PDB entry 5W2Y | X-ray diffraction, 2.39 A resolution | chain A

Chain A:
Name: Neuraminidase
Source organism: Influenza A virus (strain A/Tern/Australia/G70C/1975 H11N9)
Notes: EC 3.2.1.18
Reference sequence: P03472 (NRAM_I75A5); residues 82-469 here correspond to UniProt positions 83-470 (UniProt number = residue number + 1)
Sequence (388 residues; numbered 82 to 469; the number before each row is that of its first residue):
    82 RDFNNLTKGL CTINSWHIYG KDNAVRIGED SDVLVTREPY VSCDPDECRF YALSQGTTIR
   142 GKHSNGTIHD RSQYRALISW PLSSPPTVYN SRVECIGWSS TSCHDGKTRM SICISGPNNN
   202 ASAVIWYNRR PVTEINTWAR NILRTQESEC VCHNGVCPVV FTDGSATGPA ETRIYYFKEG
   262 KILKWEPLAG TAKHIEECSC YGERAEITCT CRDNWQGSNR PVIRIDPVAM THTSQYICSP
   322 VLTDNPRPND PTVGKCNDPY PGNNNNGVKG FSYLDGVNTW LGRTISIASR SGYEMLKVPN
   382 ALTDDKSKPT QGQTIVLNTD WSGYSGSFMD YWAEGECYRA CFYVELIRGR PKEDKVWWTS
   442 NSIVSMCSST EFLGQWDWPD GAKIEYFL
UniProt features mapped onto this chain:
  - active site: Asp-151 (Proton donor/acceptor), Tyr-405 (Nucleophile)
  - binding site (substrate): Arg-118, Arg-152, Glu-277, Glu-278, Arg-293, Arg-371
  - binding site (Ca(2+)): Asp-294, Gly-298, Asp-325, Asn-347
  - glycosylation (N-linked (GlcNAc...) asparagine): Asn-86, Asn-146, Asn-201
Cystine bridges: Cys-92/Cys-418, Cys-124/Cys-129, Cys-176/Cys-194, Cys-184/Cys-231, Cys-233/Cys-238, Cys-279/Cys-292, Cys-281/Cys-290, Cys-319/Cys-337, Cys-422/Cys-448
Glycans and other covalent adducts: N-acetylglucosamine (NAG) linked to Asn-86; glycan linked to Asn-146, Asn-201; compound 9T1 linked to Tyr-405
Metal / ion sites: Ca2+: Asp-294, Gly-298, Asp-325, Asn-347
Ligand contacts:
  - 9T1 (5-acetamido-2,6-anhydro-3,5,9-trideoxy-3-fluoro-D-erythro-L-gluco-non-4-ulosonic acid): Arg-118, Glu-119, Asp-151, Arg-152, Trp-179, Ile-223, Arg-225, Ala-247, Glu-277, Glu-278, Arg-293, Asn-295, Gly-348, Arg-371
  - 9T1 / 9TM: Arg-118, Glu-119, Asp-151, Arg-152, Trp-179, Ser-180, Ile-223, Arg-225, Glu-228, Ala-247, Glu-277, Glu-278, Arg-293, Asn-295, Gly-348, Arg-371
  - 9T7 ((2R,3R,4R,5R,6R)-5-acetamido-6-[(1R,2R)-1,2-bis(oxidanyl)propyl]-2,3-bis(fluoranyl)-4-oxidanyl-oxane-2-carboxylic acid): Ser-367, Ala-369, Ser-370, Ser-372, Asn-399, Thr-400, Asp-401, Trp-402, Lys-433
  - 9TM ((2R,3R,4R,5R)-3-acetamido-2-[(1R,2R)-1,2-bis(oxidanyl)propyl]-5-fluoranyl-4-oxidanyl-2,3,4,5-tetrahydropyran-1-ium-6-carboxylic acid): Arg-118, Glu-119, Asp-151, Arg-152, Trp-179, Ser-180, Ile-223, Arg-225, Glu-228, Ala-247, Glu-277, Glu-278, Arg-293, Asn-295, Gly-348, Arg-371
From the paper describing this entry:
  - binding site for 9T1: Arg-118, Asp-151
  - mutagenesis - E119G: decreased binding to 9T7
  - binding site for 9T7: Ser-367, Ser-370, Ser-372

In short:
Ligands of chain A: compound 9T7, compound 9TM and 9T1 / 9TM. N-acetylglucosamine is covalently linked to
Asn-86, Asn-146 and Asn-201. Compound 9T1 is covalently linked to Tyr-405. The paper reports a binding site
for 9T7 at Ser-367, Ser-370 and Ser-372; E119G reduces binding to 9T7.
Chain A is Neuraminidase (Influenza A virus (strain A/Tern/Australia/G70C/1975 H11N9)); the structure,
Influenza virus neuraminidase N9 in complex with 9-deoxygenated 2,3-difluoro-N-acetylneuraminic acid, was
determined by X-ray diffraction, deposited together with 5W26, 5W2U and 5W2W.
